8HBI - chains B and C of the 5 polymer chains in the assembly; structure by electron microscopy, 2.90 A resolution.

# Chain B
Name: VP2 of capsid protein
From: Foot-and-mouth disease virus A
UniProt: A0A7D5BJ70 (A0A7D5BJ70_9PICO); residues 1-218 here correspond to UniProt positions 86-303 (UniProt number = residue number + 85)
Sequence (218 residues; numbered 1 to 218; the number before each row is that of its first residue):
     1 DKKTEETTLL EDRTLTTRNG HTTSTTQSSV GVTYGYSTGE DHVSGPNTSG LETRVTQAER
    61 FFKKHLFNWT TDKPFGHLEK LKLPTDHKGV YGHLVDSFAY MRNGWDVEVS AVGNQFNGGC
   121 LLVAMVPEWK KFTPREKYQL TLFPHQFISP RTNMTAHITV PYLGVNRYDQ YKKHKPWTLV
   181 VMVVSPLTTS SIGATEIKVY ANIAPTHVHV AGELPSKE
Disordered / not traced: 1-11
Construct notes: conflict Thr14 (Ile99 in A0A7D5BJ70)

# Chain C
Name: VP3 of capsid protein
From: Foot-and-mouth disease virus A
UniProt: A0A7D5BJ70 (A0A7D5BJ70_9PICO); residues 1-221 here correspond to UniProt positions 304-524 (UniProt number = residue number + 303)
Sequence (221 residues; numbered 1 to 221; the number before each row is that of its first residue):
     1 GIVPVACSDG YGGLVTTDPK TADPVYGKVY NPPRTNYPGR FTNLLDVAEA CPTFLCFDDG
    61 KPYVVTREDE QRLLAKFDVS LAAKHMSNTY LSGIAQYYAQ YSGTINLHFM FTGSTDSKAR
   121 YMVAYVPPGV ETPPDTPERA AHCIHAEWDT GLNSKFTFSI PYVSAADYAY TASDVAETTN
   181 VQGWVCIYQI THGKAQNDTL VVSVSAGKDF ELRLPIDPRT Q

# How chain B and chain C interact
Contacting residue pairs (35):
  Asn47(B) - Tyr162(C)
  Asn47(B) - Val163(C)
  Asn47(B) - Ser164(C)  hydrogen bond (side chain-backbone)
  Asn47(B) - Ala165(C)  hydrogen bond (side chain-backbone)
  Asn47(B) - Ala166(C)
  Asn47(B) - Asp167(C)
  Thr48(B) - Tyr162(C)
  Thr48(B) - Val163(C)
  Ser49(B) - Pro161(C)
  Ser49(B) - Tyr162(C)
  Leu51(B) - Ile144(C)  hydrophobic
  Leu51(B) - Pro161(C)  hydrophobic
  Ala99(B) - Pro128(C)
  Tyr100(B) - Pro128(C)
  Tyr100(B) - Val163(C)
  Tyr100(B) - Ser164(C)
  Tyr100(B) - Ala165(C)
  Asn166(B) - Ala165(C)
  Asn166(B) - Ala166(C)
  Arg167(B) - Ala165(C)
  Arg167(B) - Asp167(C)  salt bridge
  Tyr168(B) - Ala165(C)
  Gly212(B) - Pro127(C)
  Glu213(B) - Pro127(C)
  Glu213(B) - His142(C)
  Glu213(B) - Cys143(C)
  Glu213(B) - Ile144(C)
  Leu214(B) - Pro127(C)
  Leu214(B) - His142(C)
  Pro215(B) - Val126(C)
  Pro215(B) - Arg139(C)
  Pro215(B) - Cys143(C)  hydrophobic
  Ser216(B) - Arg139(C)  hydrogen bond (backbone-side chain)
  Ser216(B) - His142(C)
  Glu218(B) - Arg139(C)
Also at the interface, not in a pair above, chain B (19 interface residues in all): Pro46, Gln170, Ala211, Lys217
Also at the interface, not in a pair above, chain C (17 interface residues in all): Gly129, Val130, Pro134

# In short
19 residues of chain B and 17 residues of chain C are in contact, with 3 hydrogen bonds and 1 salt bridge.
Among the polar pairs are Arg167(B)-Asp167(C), Asn47(B)-Ser164(C) and Asn47(B)-Ala165(C).
Here chain B is VP2 of capsid protein and chain C is VP3 of capsid protein, both from Foot-and-mouth disease
virus A. Entry 8HBI (FMDV (A/TUR/14/98) in complex with M688F) was determined by electron microscopy together
with 8HEE, 8HEG, 8HBG and 8HBJ from the same study.
